Entry 8H4I (electron microscopy, 3.06 A resolution); this record covers chains B and C of the 5 polymer chains in the assembly.

== Chain B ==
Protein: Guanine nucleotide-binding protein G(I)/G(S)/G(T) subunit beta-1
Source organism: Homo sapiens
UniProtKB: P62873 (GBB1_HUMAN); residue numbers follow UniProt; this construct covers 2-340
Chain sequence (345 residues; numbered -4 to 340; the number before each row is that of its first residue; numbers below 1 keep their minus sign (Met-4 is residue -4)):
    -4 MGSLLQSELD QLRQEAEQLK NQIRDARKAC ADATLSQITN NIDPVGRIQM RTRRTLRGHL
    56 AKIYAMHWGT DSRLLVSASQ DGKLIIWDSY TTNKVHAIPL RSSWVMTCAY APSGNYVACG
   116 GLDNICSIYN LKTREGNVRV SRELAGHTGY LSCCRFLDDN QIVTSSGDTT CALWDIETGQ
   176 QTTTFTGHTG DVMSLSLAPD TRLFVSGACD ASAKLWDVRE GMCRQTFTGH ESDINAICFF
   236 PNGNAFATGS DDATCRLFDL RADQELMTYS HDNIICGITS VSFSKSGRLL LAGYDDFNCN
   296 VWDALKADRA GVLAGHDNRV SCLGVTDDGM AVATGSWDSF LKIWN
Unresolved in the structure: -4 to 2
Construct notes: expression tag (-4 to 1)
Curated features (UniProtKB/Swiss-Prot):
  - modified residue: Ser2 (N-acetylserine), His266 (Phosphohistidine)
  - natural variant: Leu30 (L30F: In MRD42; uncertain significance), Arg52 (R52G: In MRD42), Gly64 (G64V: In MRD42), Asp76 (D76E: In MRD42; D76G: In MRD42), Gly77 (G77S: In MRD42), Lys78 (K78R: In MRD42), Ile80 (I80N: In MRD42; I80T: In MRD42), His91 (H91R: In MRD42; uncertain significance), Ala92 (A92T: In MRD42), Pro94 (P94S: In MRD42), Leu95 (L95P: In MRD42), Arg96 (R96L: In MRD42), 5 further natural variant entries in UniProt

== Chain C ==
Protein: Guanine nucleotide-binding protein G(I)/G(S)/G(O) subunit gamma-2
Source organism: Homo sapiens
UniProtKB: P59768 (GBG2_HUMAN); residue numbers follow UniProt; this construct covers 1-71
Chain sequence (71 residues; numbered 1 to 71; the number before each row is that of its first residue):
     1 MASNNTASIA QARKLVEQLK MEANIDRIKV SKAAADLMAY CEAHAKEDPL LTPVPASENP
    61 FREKKFFCAI L
Unresolved in the structure: 1-7, 64-71
Curated features (UniProtKB/Swiss-Prot):
  - modified residue: Ala2 (N-acetylalanine), Cys68 (Cysteine methyl ester)
  - lipidation: Cys68 (S-geranylgeranyl cysteine)

== Interface between chain B and chain C ==
Residue-residue contacts (58; chain B residue first):
  Leu7(B) - Ala12(C)  hydrophobic
  Leu7(B) - Val16(C)
  Glu10(B) - Val16(C)
  Ala11(B) - Leu19(C)
  Leu14(B) - Val16(C)
  Leu14(B) - Leu19(C)  hydrophobic
  Leu14(B) - Lys20(C)
  Ile18(B) - Ala23(C)  hydrophobic
  Cys25(B) - Ile28(C)
  Cys25(B) - Lys29(C)
  Cys25(B) - Val30(C)
  Ala26(B) - Val30(C)  hydrophobic
  Asp27(B) - Lys29(C)
  Asp27(B) - Val30(C)
  Asp27(B) - Ser31(C)
  Ala28(B) - Val30(C)
  Ala28(B) - Ser31(C)
  Leu30(B) - Ala34(C)  hydrophobic
  Ile33(B) - Ser31(C)
  Thr34(B) - Met38(C)
  Ile37(B) - Met38(C)  hydrophobic
  Val40(B) - Leu51(C)  hydrophobic
  Met45(B) - Leu50(C)  hydrophobic
  Arg48(B) - Arg62(C)
  Arg49(B) - Phe61(C)  hydrogen bond (side chain-backbone)
  Ser84(B) - Phe61(C)
  Tyr85(B) - Pro60(C)
  Tyr85(B) - Phe61(C)  hydrophobic
  Met217(B) - Met21(C)  hydrophobic
  Cys218(B) - Gln18(C)  hydrogen bond (backbone-side chain)
  Cys218(B) - Met21(C)
  Arg219(B) - Glu22(C)
  Gln220(B) - Ile25(C)
  Thr221(B) - Glu22(C)  hydrogen bond
  Phe235(B) - Leu37(C)  hydrophobic
  Pro236(B) - Tyr40(C)
  Asn237(B) - Tyr40(C)
  Asp254(B) - Ala33(C)
  Arg256(B) - Arg27(C)
  Arg256(B) - Ile28(C)
  Arg256(B) - Asp36(C)  salt bridge
  Asp258(B) - Ile25(C)
  Asp258(B) - Arg27(C)  salt bridge
  Gln259(B) - Val30(C)
  Leu261(B) - Val30(C)  hydrophobic
  Leu261(B) - Leu37(C)  hydrophobic
  Ser279(B) - Asp48(C)  hydrogen bond
  Ser281(B) - Tyr40(C)
  Ser281(B) - Cys41(C)
  Ser281(B) - His44(C)
  Ser281(B) - Asp48(C)  hydrogen bond
  Leu300(B) - Cys41(C)  hydrophobic
  Asp323(B) - Pro49(C)
  Gly324(B) - Pro49(C)
  Gly324(B) - Leu50(C)
  Ala326(B) - Phe61(C)  hydrophobic
  Val327(B) - Leu50(C)  hydrophobic
  Asn340(B) - Asn59(C)  hydrogen bond
Also at the interface, not in a pair above, chain B (53 interface residues in all): Leu4, Lys15, Ala21, Arg22, Ala240, Leu252, Ala257, Lys280, Gly282, Arg283, Leu284, Met325, Ile338
Also at the interface, not in a pair above, chain C (36 interface residues in all): Ser8, Ile9, Arg13, Asp26, Glu42, Glu47

== Summary ==
The interface between chain B and chain C involves 53 residues on one side and 36 on the other, with 6
hydrogen bonds and 2 salt bridges. Among the polar pairs are Arg256(B)-Asp36(C), Asp258(B)-Arg27(C) and
Arg49(B)-Phe61(C).
Chain B is Guanine nucleotide-binding protein G(I)/G(S)/G(T) subunit beta-1 and chain C is Guanine
nucleotide-binding protein G(I)/G(S)/G(O) subunit gamma-2, both from Homo sapiens; the structure, DHA-bound
FFAR4 in complex with Gs, was determined by electron microscopy, deposited together with 8H4K, 8H4L and 8IYS.
